4ZTD - chains C and F of the 6 polymer chains in the assembly; structure by X-ray diffraction, 2.20 A resolution.

[Chain C]
Molecule: Proliferating cell nuclear antigen
From: Homo sapiens
Reference sequence: P12004 (PCNA_HUMAN); residue numbers follow UniProt; this construct covers 2-254
Sequence (253 residues; row label = number of the first residue in the row):
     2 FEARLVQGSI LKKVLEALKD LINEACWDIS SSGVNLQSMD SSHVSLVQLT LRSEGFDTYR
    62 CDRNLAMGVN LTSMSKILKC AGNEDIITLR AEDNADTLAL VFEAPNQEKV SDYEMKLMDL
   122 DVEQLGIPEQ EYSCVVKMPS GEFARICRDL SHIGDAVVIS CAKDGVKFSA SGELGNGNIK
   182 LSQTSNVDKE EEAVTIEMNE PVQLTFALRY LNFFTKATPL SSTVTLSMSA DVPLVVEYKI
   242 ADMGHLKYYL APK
Not modelled in the structure: 254
UniProt features mapped onto this chain:
  - DNA-binding region: Arg61 to Lys80
  - modified residue: Lys14 (N6-acetyllysine), Lys77 (N6-acetyllysine), Lys80 (N6-acetyllysine), Tyr211 (Phosphotyrosine), Lys248 (N6-acetyllysine)
  - cross-link (Glycyl lysine isopeptide (Lys-Gly)): Lys164 (interchain with G-Cter in SUMO2), Lys254 (interchain with G-Cter in SUMO2)
  - natural variant: Ser228 (S228I: In ATLD2)
  - mutagenesis: Lys13 (K13R: Inhibits acetylation, recruitment to DNA damage sites, inducible ubiquitination and protein degradation, DNA replication and repair synthesis efficiencies, but homotrimer formation, nuclear ...), Lys14 (K14R: Inhibits acetylation, recruitment to DNA damage sites, inducible ubiquitination and protein degradation, DNA replication and repair synthesis efficiencies, but homotrimer formation, nuclear ...), Lys20 (K20R: Inhibits acetylation, recruitment to DNA damage sites, inducible ubiquitination and protein degradation, DNA replication and repair synthesis efficiencies, but homotrimer formation, nuclear ...), Met40 (M40A: Complete loss of interaction with UHRF2), Ser43 to Val45 (No effect on POLD3-binding. Impairs binding to ALKBH2), Lys77 (K77A: Inhibits recruitment to DNA damage sites, but nuclear localization is similar as the wild-type; in association with A-80 ...), Lys80 (K80A: Inhibits recruitment to DNA damage sites, but nuclear localization is similar as the wild-type; in association with A-77 ...), Gln125 to Ile128 (Strong decrease in POLD3-binding. Impairs binding to ALKBH2), Ile128 (I128A: Complete loss of interaction with UHRF2), Lys164 (K164R: Abolishes ubiquitination. No effect on interaction with SHPRH), Val188 to Lys190 (No effect on POLD3-binding. No effect on ALKBH2-binding), Tyr211 (Y211F: Alters chromatin-associated PCNA stability and its function in DNA replication and repair), 3 further mutagenesis entries in UniProt

[Chain F]
Molecule: Ala-gly-ala-gly-ala
Sequence (5 residues; each row starts with the number of its first residue):
   461 AGAGA

[How chain C and chain F interact]
Pairs across the interface (13; chain C residue first):
  Met40(C) with Ala463(F), hydrophobic; Gly464(F)
  His44(C) with Gly462(F); Ala463(F)
  Val45(C) with Ala461(F); Ala463(F)
  Leu47(C) with Ala463(F), hydrophobic
  Ile128(C) with Ala465(F)
  Pro234(C) with Ala465(F)
  Tyr250(C) with Ala465(F)
  Ala252(C) with Ala461(F); Gly462(F); Ala463(F), hydrophobic
Other interface residues (no listed pair), chain C (11 interface residues in all): Ser46, Glu130, Pro253

[Summary]
11 residues of chain C and 5 residues of chain F are in contact. From UniProt: 23 mutagenesis sites on chain
C.
Here chain C is Proliferating cell nuclear antigen (Homo sapiens) and chain F is Ala-gly-ala-gly-ala. Entry
4ZTD (Crystal Structure of Human PCNA in complex with a TRAIP peptide) was determined by X-ray diffraction.
